3C1B - chains E and I of the 10 polymer chains in the assembly; structure by X-ray diffraction, 2.20 A resolution.

# Chain E
Molecule: Histone H3-like
From: Xenopus laevis
UniProtKB: P02302 (H3L_XENLA); residues 601-735 here correspond to UniProt positions 2-136 (UniProt number = residue number - 599)
Amino-acid sequence (135 residues; numbered 601 to 735; the number before each row is that of its first residue):
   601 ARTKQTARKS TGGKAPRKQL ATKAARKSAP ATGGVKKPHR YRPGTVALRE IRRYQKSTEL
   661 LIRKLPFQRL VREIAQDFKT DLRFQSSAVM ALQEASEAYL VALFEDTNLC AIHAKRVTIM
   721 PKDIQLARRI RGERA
Disordered / not traced: 601-636
Differences from the reference sequence: conflict Ala621 (Val22 in P02302), Arg626 (Lys27 in P02302), Ser628 (Cys29 in P02302), Ser686 (Arg87 in P02302)

# Chain I
Molecule: Palindromic 146bp Human Alpha satellite DNA
Sequence (146 nucleotides; row label = number of the first residue in the row):
     1 ATCAATATCC ACCTGCAGAT TCTACCAAAA GTGTATTTGG AAACTGCTCC ATCAAAAGGC
    61 ATGTTCAGCG GAATTCCGCT GAACATGCCT TTTGATGGAG CAGTTTCCAA ATACACTTTT
   121 GGTAGAATCT GCAGGTGGAT ATTGAT

# How chain E and chain I interact
Residue-residue contacts (29; chain E residue first):
  His639(E) - DA5(I)  phosphate contact
  His639(E) - DT6(I)  phosphate contact
  Arg640(E) - DA82(I)  hydrogen bond to the base
  Arg640(E) - DA83(I)  hydrogen bond to the sugar
  Tyr641(E) - DT6(I)  hydrogen bond to the sugar
  Tyr641(E) - DA7(I)  sugar contact
  Tyr641(E) - DA82(I)  sugar contact
  Tyr641(E) - DA83(I)  hydrogen bond to the phosphate
  Arg642(E) - DA82(I)  sugar contact
  Pro643(E) - DG81(I)  phosphate contact
  Pro643(E) - DA82(I)  sugar contact
  Gly644(E) - DG81(I)  hydrogen bond to the phosphate
  Gly644(E) - DA82(I)  hydrogen bond to the phosphate
  Thr645(E) - DA82(I)  hydrogen bond to the phosphate
  Val646(E) - DA82(I)  hydrogen bond to the phosphate
  Val646(E) - DA83(I)  phosphate contact
  Ala647(E) - DA82(I)  hydrogen bond to the phosphate
  Arg649(E) - DA7(I)  hydrogen bond to the phosphate
  Arg649(E) - DT8(I)  phosphate contact
  Lys656(E) - DC9(I)  salt bridge to the phosphate
  Arg663(E) - DT90(I)  hydrogen bond to the phosphate
  Arg663(E) - DT91(I)  salt bridge to the phosphate
  Lys664(E) - DT91(I)  hydrogen bond to the phosphate
  Leu665(E) - DT90(I)  phosphate contact
  Leu665(E) - DT91(I)  hydrogen bond to the phosphate
  Pro666(E) - DT90(I)  phosphate contact
  Arg669(E) - DT90(I)  salt bridge to the phosphate
  Arg683(E) - DA99(I)  hydrogen bond to the sugar
  Arg683(E) - DG100(I)  salt bridge to the phosphate

# Overview
17 residues of chain E face 12 of chain I across their interface, with 14 hydrogen bonds and 4 salt bridges.
Among the polar pairs are Arg640(E)-DA82(I), Arg640(E)-DA83(I) and Tyr641(E)-DT6(I).
Chain E is Histone H3-like (Xenopus laevis) and chain I is Palindromic 146bp Human Alpha satellite DNA; the
structure, The effect of H3 K79 dimethylation and H4 K20 trimethylation on nucleosome and chromatin structure,
was determined by X-ray diffraction, deposited together with 3C1C.
